Entry 5ZZ9 (X-ray diffraction, 2.30 A resolution); this record covers chains A and E.

Chain A:
Name: Homer protein homolog 2
Source organism: Mus musculus
UniProtKB: Q9QWW1 (HOME2_MOUSE); residues 7-121 here correspond to UniProt positions 1-115 (UniProt number = residue number - 6)
Amino-acid sequence (123 residues; row label = number of the first residue in the row; numbers below 1 keep their minus sign (Gly-1 is residue -1)):
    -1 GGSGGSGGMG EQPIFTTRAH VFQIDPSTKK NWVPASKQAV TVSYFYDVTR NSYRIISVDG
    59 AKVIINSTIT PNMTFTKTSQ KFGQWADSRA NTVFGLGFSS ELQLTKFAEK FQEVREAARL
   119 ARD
Disordered / not traced: -1 to 7
Differences from the reference sequence: expression tag (-1 to 6)

Chain E:
Name: Peptide from Drebrin
Source organism: Homo sapiens
UniProtKB: Q16643 (DREB_HUMAN); residues 993-1014 here correspond to UniProt positions 530-551 (UniProt number = residue number - 463)
Amino-acid sequence (28 residues; each row starts with the number of its first residue):
   993 LLNFDELPEP PATFCDPEEV EGSGENLQ
Disordered / not traced: 1012-1020
Differences from the reference sequence: expression tag (1015-1020)
What the authors report for this chain:
  - mutagenesis - C1007F, C1007W, C1007Y: abolished binding to Homer protein homolog 2 (chain A)
  - mutagenesis - D1008N: decreased binding to Homer protein homolog 2 (chain A)

Interface between chain A and chain E:
Contacting residue pairs (25; chain A residue first):
  His18(A) with Phe1006(E)
  Phe20(A) with Pro1003(E), hydrophobic; Phe1006(E), hydrophobic
  Ile22(A) with Phe996(E), hydrophobic
  Lys27(A) with Phe996(E)
  Trp30(A) with Pro1000(E), hydrophobic; Glu1001(E), hydrogen bond (side chain-backbone); Pro1002(E); Pro1003(E)
  Thr76(A) with Pro1002(E)
  Ser77(A) with Phe1006(E), hydrogen bond (side chain-backbone); Asp1008(E)
  Gln78(A) with Asp1008(E), hydrogen bond (backbone-side chain)
  Phe80(A) with Pro1002(E), hydrophobic; Pro1003(E); Phe1006(E), hydrophobic
  Gln82(A) with Phe996(E); Pro1000(E)
  Asp85(A) with Leu994(E)
  Ser86(A) with Leu994(E)
  Asn89(A) with Leu994(E)
  Thr90(A) with Leu994(E)
  Val91(A) with Phe996(E), hydrophobic
  Gly95(A) with Phe1006(E)
  Phe96(A) with Phe1006(E)
Also at the interface, not in a pair above, chain A (20 interface residues in all): Lys28, Thr74, Lys79
Also at the interface, not in a pair above, chain E (10 interface residues in all): Leu999, Cys1007
From the paper, about this interface:
  - interface residues, chain E: Phe1006(E)

Overview:
20 residues of chain A face 10 of chain E across their interface; the contacts include 3 hydrogen bonds. Polar
pairs include Trp30(A)-Glu1001(E), Ser77(A)-Phe1006(E) and Gln78(A)-Asp1008(E). The paper reports that C1007F,
C1007W and C1007Y of chain E abolish binding to Homer protein homolog 2 (chain A); the interface residue
Phe1006(E).
Here chain A is Homer protein homolog 2 (Mus musculus) and chain E is Peptide from Drebrin (Homo sapiens).
Entry 5ZZ9 (Crystal structure of Homer2 EVH1/Drebrin PPXXF complex) was determined by X-ray diffraction.
